PDB entry 5F9N | X-ray diffraction, 2.23 A resolution | chains A and P of the 3 polymer chains in the assembly

== Chain A ==
Protein: DNA polymerase eta
From: Homo sapiens
Notes: EC 2.7.7.7
UniProt: Q9Y253 (POLH_HUMAN); residue numbers follow UniProt; this construct covers 1-432
Sequence (435 residues; each row starts with the number of its first residue; numbers below 1 keep their minus sign (Gly-2 is residue -2)):
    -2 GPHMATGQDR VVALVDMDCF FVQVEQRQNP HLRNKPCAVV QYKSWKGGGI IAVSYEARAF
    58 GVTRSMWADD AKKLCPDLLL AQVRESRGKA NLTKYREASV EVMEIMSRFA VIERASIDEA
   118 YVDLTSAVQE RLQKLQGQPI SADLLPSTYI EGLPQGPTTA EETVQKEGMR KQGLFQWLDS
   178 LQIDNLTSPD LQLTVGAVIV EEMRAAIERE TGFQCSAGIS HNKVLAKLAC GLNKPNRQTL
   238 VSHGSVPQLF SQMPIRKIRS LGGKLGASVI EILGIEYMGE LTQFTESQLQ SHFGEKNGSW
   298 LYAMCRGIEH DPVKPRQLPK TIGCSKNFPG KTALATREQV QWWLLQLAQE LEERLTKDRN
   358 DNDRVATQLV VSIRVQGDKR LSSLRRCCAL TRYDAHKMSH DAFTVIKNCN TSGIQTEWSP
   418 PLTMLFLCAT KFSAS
Not modelled in the structure: 155-159
Construct notes: expression tag (-2 to 0)
Ion coordination: Mg2+ site 1: Asp13, Met14, Asp115 (together with 0KX); Mg2+ site 2: Asp13, Asp115, Glu116 (together with 0KX) (shared with DT8(P) of chain P)
Ligand contacts: 0KX (2'-deoxy-5'-O-[(R)-hydroxy{[(R)-hydroxy(phosphonooxy)phosphoryl]amino}phosphoryl]cytidine): Asp13, Met14, Asp15, Cys16, Phe17, Phe18, Ile48, Ala49, Tyr52, Arg55, Arg61, Ile114, Asp115, Glu116, Lys231
Curated features (UniProtKB/Swiss-Prot):
  - binding site (Mg(2+)): Asp13, Met14, Asp115, Glu116
  - binding site (Mn(2+)): Asp13, Met14, Asp115, Glu116
  - binding site (a 2'-deoxyribonucleoside 5'-triphosphate): Arg61
  - natural variant: Val37 (deletion: In XPV), Leu75 (deletion: In XPV), Arg93 (R93P: In XPV), Arg111 (R111H: In XPV), Thr122 (T122P: In XPV), Gly153 (G153D: In a breast cancer sample), Thr191 (T191P: In XPV), Gly263 (G263V: In XPV), Val266 (V266D: In XPV), Gly295 (G295R: In XPV), Arg361 (R361S: In XPV)
  - mutagenesis: Tyr52 (Y52A/F: Reduces DNA polymerase activity; Y52E: Reduces DNA polymerase activity. Increases fidelity of replication and reduces translesion bypass), Arg61 (R61A: Reduces enzymatic activity by two-thirds), Ser62 (S62G: Increased DNA polymerase activity and translesion bypass compared to wild-type), Ala68 (A68S/V: Severe reduction in thymine dimer translesion bypass), Asn324 to Pro326 (Reduces binding to chromatin and to monoubiquitinated PCNA. Abolishes binding to monoubiquitinated PCNA; when associated with 705-E--H-713 Del)

== Chain P ==
Molecule: 8-nt DNA strand
Sequence (8 nucleotides; numbered 1 to 8; the number before each row is that of its first residue):
     1 AGCGTCAT
Ion coordination: Mg2+: DT8 (together with 0KX) (shared with Asp13(A), Asp115(A), Glu116(A) of chain A)

== Interface between chain A and chain P ==
Pairs across the interface (23; chain A residue first):
  Ser113(A) - DT8(P)  hydrogen bond to the phosphate
  Asp115(A) - DT8(P)  phosphate contact
  Glu116(A) - DT8(P)  phosphate contact
  Lys224(A) - DT8(P)  salt bridge to the phosphate
  Arg256(A) - DA7(P)  phosphate contact
  Ser257(A) - DC6(P)  phosphate contact
  Ser257(A) - DA7(P)  hydrogen bond to the phosphate
  Leu258(A) - DA7(P)  hydrogen bond to the phosphate
  Gly259(A) - DA7(P)  hydrogen bond to the phosphate
  Gly260(A) - DC6(P)  phosphate contact
  Gly260(A) - DA7(P)  phosphate contact
  Lys261(A) - DT5(P)  salt bridge to the phosphate
  Lys261(A) - DC6(P)  hydrogen bond to the phosphate
  Leu262(A) - DC6(P)  hydrogen bond to the phosphate
  Arg377(A) - DG4(P)  salt bridge to the phosphate
  Leu378(A) - DC6(P)  base contact
  Leu381(A) - DC3(P)  phosphate contact
  Arg382(A) - DG2(P)  sugar contact
  Arg382(A) - DC3(P)  hydrogen bond to the phosphate
  Arg382(A) - DG4(P)  hydrogen bond to the base
  Arg383(A) - DG2(P)  sugar contact
  Arg383(A) - DC3(P)  salt bridge to the phosphate
  Cys384(A) - DG2(P)  phosphate contact
Other interface residues (no listed pair), chain A (21 interface residues in all): Asp13, Ile255, Ser379, Ser380

== Summary ==
21 residues of chain A face 7 of chain P across their interface, with 8 hydrogen bonds and 4 salt bridges.
Among the polar pairs are Arg382(A)-DG4(P), Ser113(A)-DT8(P) and Ser257(A)-DA7(P). Bound to chain A: compound
0KX.
Here chain A is DNA polymerase eta (Homo sapiens) and chain P is an 8-nt DNA strand. Entry 5F9N (CRYSTAL
STRUCTURE OF HUMAN DNA POLYMERASE ETA INSERTING dCMPNPP ACROSS A DNA TEMPLATE CONTAINING
1,N2-ETHENODEOXYGUANOSINE LESION) was determined by X-ray diffraction.
